4Y78 - chains R and S of the 34 polymer chains in the assembly; structure by X-ray diffraction, 2.80 A resolution.

# Chain R
Protein: Proteasome subunit alpha type-5
Organism: Saccharomyces cerevisiae (strain ATCC 204508 / S288c)
Notes: EC 3.4.25.1
UniProt: P32379 (PSA5_YEAST); residues -7 to 252 here correspond to UniProt positions 1-260 (UniProt number = residue number + 8)
Chain sequence (260 residues; row label = number of the first residue in the row; numbers below 1 keep their minus sign (Met-7 is residue -7)):
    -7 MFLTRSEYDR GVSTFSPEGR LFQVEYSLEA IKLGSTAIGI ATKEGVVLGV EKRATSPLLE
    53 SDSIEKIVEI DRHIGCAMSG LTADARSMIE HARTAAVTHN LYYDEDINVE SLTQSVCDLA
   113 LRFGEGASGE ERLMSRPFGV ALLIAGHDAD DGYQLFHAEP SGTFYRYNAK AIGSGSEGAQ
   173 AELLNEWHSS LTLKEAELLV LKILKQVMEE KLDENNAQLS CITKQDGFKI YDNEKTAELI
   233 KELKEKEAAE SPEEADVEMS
Disordered / not traced: -7 to 0, 118-124, 243-252

# Chain S
Protein: Proteasome subunit alpha type-6
Organism: Saccharomyces cerevisiae (strain ATCC 204508 / S288c)
Notes: EC 3.4.25.1
UniProt: P40302 (PSA6_YEAST); residues 0-233 here correspond to UniProt positions 1-234 (UniProt number = residue number + 1)
Chain sequence (234 residues; numbered 0 to 233; the number before each row is that of its first residue; numbering starts at 0):
     0 MFRNNYDGDT VTFSPTGRLF QVEYALEAIK QGSVTVGLRS NTHAVLVALK RNADELSSYQ
    60 KKIIKCDEHM GLSLAGLAPD ARVLSNYLRQ QCNYSSLVFN RKLAVERAGH LLCDKAQKNT
   120 QSYGGRPYGV GLLIIGYDKS GAHLLEFQPS GNVTELYGTA IGARSQGAKT YLERTLDTFI
   180 KIDGNPDELI KAGVEAISQS LRDESLTVDN LSIAIVGKDT PFTIYDGEAV AKYI
Disordered / not traced: 0-2
UniProt features mapped onto this chain:
  - modified residue: Ser13 (Phosphoserine)
  - cross-link: Lys190 (Glycyl lysine isopeptide (Lys-Gly) (interchain with G-Cter in ubiquitin))

# Chain R / chain S interface
Contacting residue pairs (45):
  Arg2(R) - Gly7(S)
  Ser5(R) - Arg125(S)
  Thr6(R) - Gly7(S)
  Thr6(R) - Gln20(S)
  Phe7(R) - Gln20(S)  hydrogen bond (backbone-side chain)
  Phe7(R) - Tyr23(S)
  Phe7(R) - Ala24(S)  hydrophobic
  Phe7(R) - Arg125(S)
  Phe7(R) - Pro126(S)
  Phe7(R) - Gly128(S)
  Ser8(R) - Tyr23(S)
  Pro9(R) - Tyr23(S)  hydrophobic
  Pro9(R) - Glu26(S)
  Glu10(R) - Glu26(S)
  Glu10(R) - Gln30(S)
  Gly11(R) - Tyr23(S)
  Gly11(R) - Ala27(S)
  Leu13(R) - Arg125(S)
  Gln106(R) - Arg81(S)  hydrogen bond
  Asp110(R) - Arg81(S)  salt bridge
  Leu113(R) - Pro78(S)  hydrophobic
  Leu113(R) - Asp79(S)
  Leu113(R) - Arg125(S)
  Glu117(R) - Tyr122(S)
  Ser153(R) - Pro78(S)
  Gly154(R) - Pro78(S)
  Thr155(R) - Gln59(S)
  Phe156(R) - Gln59(S)
  Tyr157(R) - Arg50(S)
  Tyr157(R) - Ala52(S)
  Tyr157(R) - Ser57(S)
  Tyr157(R) - Gln59(S)
  Arg158(R) - Ser56(S)
  Arg158(R) - Ser57(S)  hydrogen bond (backbone-backbone)
  Tyr159(R) - Ala52(S)
  Tyr159(R) - Asp53(S)
  Tyr159(R) - Leu55(S)
  Tyr159(R) - Ser56(S)
  Asn160(R) - Leu55(S)  hydrogen bond (backbone-backbone)
  Ala161(R) - Leu55(S)
  Gln172(R) - Asp53(S)  hydrogen bond
  Gln172(R) - Leu55(S)
  Leu175(R) - Leu55(S)
  Leu176(R) - Glu54(S)
  Leu176(R) - Leu55(S)
Also at the interface, not in a pair above, chain R (27 interface residues in all): Gly3, Trp179
Also at the interface, not in a pair above, chain S (26 interface residues in all): Asp6, Asn51, Leu76, Gly123

# Overview
27 residues of chain R and 26 residues of chain S are in contact, with 5 hydrogen bonds and 1 salt bridge.
Polar contacts include Asp110(R)-Arg81(S), Phe7(R)-Gln20(S) and Gln106(R)-Arg81(S).
Chain R is Proteasome subunit alpha type-5 and chain S is Proteasome subunit alpha type-6, both from
Saccharomyces cerevisiae (strain ATCC 204508 / S288c); the structure, Yeast 20S proteasome in complex with
Ac-LAD-ep, was determined by X-ray diffraction, deposited together with 4Y69, 4Y6A, 4Y6V, 4Y6Z, 4Y70, 4Y74 and
34 further entries.
